PDB entry 4BKD | X-ray diffraction, 1.17 A resolution | chain A

# Chain A
Molecule: Major pollen allergen bet V 1-A
From: Betula pendula
UniProtKB: P15494 (BEV1A_BETPN); residues 1-159 here correspond to UniProt positions 2-160 (UniProt number = residue number + 1)
Sequence (159 residues; row label = number of the first residue in the row):
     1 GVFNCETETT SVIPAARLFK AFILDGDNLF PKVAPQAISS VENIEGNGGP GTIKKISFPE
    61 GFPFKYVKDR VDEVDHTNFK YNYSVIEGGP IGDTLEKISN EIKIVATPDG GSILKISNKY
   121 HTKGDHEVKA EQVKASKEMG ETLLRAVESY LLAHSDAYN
Sequence notes: engineered mutation Cys5 (Tyr6 in P15494)
Modified residues: Cys5 (2-amino-3-pentasulfanylpropan-1-ol; TQZ)
Curated features (UniProtKB/Swiss-Prot):
  - binding site (brassinolide): Lys54, Tyr81, Tyr83, Asn100

# In short
From UniProt: 4 brassinolide-binding residues.
Chain A is Major pollen allergen bet V 1-A (Betula pendula); the structure, Crystal Structure of an unusually
linked dimeric variant of Bet v 1 (b), was determined by X-ray diffraction, deposited together with 4BK6, 4BK7
and 4BKC.
